7TYO - chains B and G of the 6 polymer chains in the assembly; structure by electron microscopy, 2.70 A resolution.

[Chain B]
Molecule: Guanine nucleotide-binding protein G(I)/G(S)/G(T) subunit beta-1
Organism: Homo sapiens
UniProt: P62873 (GBB1_HUMAN); residues 2-340 here = UniProt positions 2-340
Chain sequence (350 residues; row label = number of the first residue in the row; numbers below 1 keep their minus sign (Met-9 is residue -9)):
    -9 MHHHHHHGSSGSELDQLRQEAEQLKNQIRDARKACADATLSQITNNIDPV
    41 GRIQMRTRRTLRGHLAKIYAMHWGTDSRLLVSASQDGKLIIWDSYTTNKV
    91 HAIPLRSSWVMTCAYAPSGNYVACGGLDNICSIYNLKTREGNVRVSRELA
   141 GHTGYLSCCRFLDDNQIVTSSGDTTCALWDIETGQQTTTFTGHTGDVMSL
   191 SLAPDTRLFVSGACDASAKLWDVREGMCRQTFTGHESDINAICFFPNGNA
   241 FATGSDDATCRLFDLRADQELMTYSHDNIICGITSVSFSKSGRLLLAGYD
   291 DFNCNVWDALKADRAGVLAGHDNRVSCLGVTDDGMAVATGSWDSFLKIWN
Not modelled in the structure: -9 to 1
Sequence notes: expression tag (-9 to 1)
Swiss-Prot annotation at these positions:
  - modified residue: Ser2 (N-acetylserine), His266 (Phosphohistidine)
  - natural variant: Leu30 (L30F: In MRD42; uncertain significance), Arg52 (R52G: In MRD42), Gly64 (G64V: In MRD42), Asp76 (D76E: In MRD42; D76G: In MRD42), Gly77 (G77S: In MRD42), Lys78 (K78R: In MRD42), Ile80 (I80N: In MRD42; I80T: In MRD42), His91 (H91R: In MRD42; uncertain significance), Ala92 (A92T: In MRD42), Pro94 (P94S: In MRD42), Leu95 (L95P: In MRD42), Arg96 (R96L: In MRD42), 5 further natural variant entries in UniProt

[Chain G]
Molecule: Guanine nucleotide-binding protein G(I)/G(S)/G(O) subunit gamma-2
Organism: Homo sapiens
UniProt: P59768 (GBG2_HUMAN); residue numbers follow UniProt; this construct covers 1-71
Chain sequence (71 residues; numbered 1 to 71; the number before each row is that of its first residue):
     1 MASNNTASIAQARKLVEQLKMEANIDRIKVSKAAADLMAYCEAHAKEDPL
    51 LTPVPASENPFREKKFFCAIL
Not modelled in the structure: 1-7, 63-71
Swiss-Prot annotation at these positions:
  - modified residue: Ala2 (N-acetylalanine), Cys68 (Cysteine methyl ester)
  - lipidation: Cys68 (S-geranylgeranyl cysteine)

[Chain B / chain G interface]
Residue-residue contacts (96; chain B residue first):
  Glu3(B) with Arg13(G), salt bridge
  Leu4(B) with Ile9(G), hydrophobic
  Leu7(B) with Ile9(G); Ala12(G), hydrophobic; Arg13(G); Val16(G)
  Glu10(B) with Val16(G)
  Ala11(B) with Val16(G); Leu19(G)
  Leu14(B) with Val16(G); Leu19(G), hydrophobic; Lys20(G)
  Lys15(B) with Leu19(G)
  Gln17(B) with Ala23(G)
  Ile18(B) with Leu19(G); Ala23(G), hydrophobic; Arg27(G)
  Ala21(B) with Arg27(G)
  Ala24(B) with Lys29(G)
  Cys25(B) with Arg27(G), hydrogen bond (side chain-backbone); Ile28(G), hydrogen bond (side chain-backbone); Lys29(G); Val30(G), hydrogen bond (backbone-backbone)
  Ala26(B) with Val30(G), hydrophobic
  Asp27(B) with Lys29(G), salt bridge; Ser31(G), hydrogen bond (side chain-backbone)
  Ala28(B) with Val30(G)
  Leu30(B) with Ala34(G), hydrophobic
  Ile33(B) with Ser31(G); Ala34(G), hydrophobic
  Thr34(B) with Met38(G)
  Ile37(B) with Met38(G), hydrophobic
  Val40(B) with Leu51(G), hydrophobic
  Ile43(B) with Leu51(G)
  Met45(B) with Leu50(G), hydrophobic
  Arg48(B) with Phe61(G); Arg62(G)
  Arg49(B) with Pro60(G), hydrogen bond (side chain-backbone); Phe61(G), hydrogen bond (side chain-backbone); Arg62(G)
  Ser84(B) with Phe61(G)
  Tyr85(B) with Pro60(G); Phe61(G), hydrophobic
  Met217(B) with Met21(G), hydrophobic
  Cys218(B) with Gln18(G); Met21(G); Glu22(G)
  Arg219(B) with Met21(G); Glu22(G)
  Gln220(B) with Glu22(G)
  Thr221(B) with Glu22(G), hydrogen bond
  Phe235(B) with Leu37(G), hydrophobic; Tyr40(G), hydrophobic
  Pro236(B) with Tyr40(G)
  Asn237(B) with Leu37(G); Tyr40(G)
  Ala240(B) with Leu37(G), hydrophobic
  Asp254(B) with Ala33(G); Leu37(G)
  Arg256(B) with Arg27(G); Ile28(G), hydrogen bond (backbone-backbone); Lys32(G); Asp36(G), salt bridge
  Ala257(B) with Ile28(G)
  Asp258(B) with Ile25(G); Arg27(G), salt bridge
  Gln259(B) with Val30(G)
  Leu261(B) with Val30(G), hydrophobic; Leu37(G), hydrophobic
  Ser279(B) with Asp48(G), hydrogen bond
  Lys280(B) with Glu47(G); Asp48(G)
  Ser281(B) with Tyr40(G); Cys41(G), hydrogen bond (side chain-backbone); His44(G); Ala45(G); Asp48(G)
  Gly282(B) with Cys41(G)
  Arg283(B) with Cys41(G); Leu51(G)
  Leu284(B) with Leu50(G), hydrophobic; Leu51(G), hydrophobic
  Leu300(B) with Cys41(G), hydrophobic
  Val320(B) with Leu50(G), hydrophobic
  Asp323(B) with Pro49(G)
  Gly324(B) with Pro49(G); Leu50(G)
  Met325(B) with Pro49(G), hydrophobic; Leu50(G); Asn59(G); Pro60(G)
  Ala326(B) with Phe61(G), hydrophobic
  Val327(B) with Leu50(G), hydrophobic
  Ile338(B) with Phe61(G), hydrophobic
  Asn340(B) with Asn59(G); Phe61(G)
Interface residues without a listed pair, chain B (59 interface residues in all): Arg22, Lys209, Leu252
Interface residues without a listed pair, chain G (40 interface residues in all): Ser8, Leu15, Asp26, Glu42, Val54

[Summary]
Chain B and chain G form an interface of 59 and 40 residues respectively, with 10 hydrogen bonds and 4 salt
bridges. Polar contacts include Glu3(B)-Arg13(G), Asp27(B)-Lys29(G) and Arg256(B)-Asp36(G).
Here chain B is Guanine nucleotide-binding protein G(I)/G(S)/G(T) subunit beta-1 and chain G is Guanine
nucleotide-binding protein G(I)/G(S)/G(O) subunit gamma-2, both from Homo sapiens. Entry 7TYO (Calcitonin
receptor in complex with Gs and human calcitonin peptide) was determined by electron microscopy (same
publication as 7TYF, 7TYH, 7TYI, 7TYL, 7TYN, 7TYW and 3 further entries).
